9FYA - chains a and B of the 6 polymer chains in the assembly; structure by electron microscopy, 2.64 A resolution.

== Chain a ==
Protein: Glycoprotein G2
Source organism: Sabia virus
Reference sequence: Q90037 (GLYC_SABVB); numbering as in UniProt (aligned over 255-488)
Chain sequence (246 residues; numbered 255 to 500; the number before each row is that of its first residue):
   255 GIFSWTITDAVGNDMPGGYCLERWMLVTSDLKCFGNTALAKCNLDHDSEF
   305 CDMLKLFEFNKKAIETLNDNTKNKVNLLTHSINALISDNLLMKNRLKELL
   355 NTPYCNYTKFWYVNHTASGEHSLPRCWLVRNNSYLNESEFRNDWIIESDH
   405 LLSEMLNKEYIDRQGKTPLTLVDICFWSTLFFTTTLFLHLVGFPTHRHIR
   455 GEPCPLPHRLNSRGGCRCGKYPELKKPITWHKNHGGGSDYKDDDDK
Disordered / not traced: 255-271, 320-327, 413-500
Differences from the reference sequence: expression tag (489-500)
Disulfides: C274-C287, C296-C305, C359-C380
Glycans and other covalent adducts: N-acetylglucosamine (NAG) linked to N360, N368, N385, N390
Ion coordination: Zn2+: H300 (shared with 1 residue of chain b; 1 residue of chain c)
Swiss-Prot annotation at these positions:
  - binding site (Zn(2+)): H450, H452, C458, H462, C470, C472, H488
  - glycosylation (N-linked (GlcNAc...) asparagine): N360, N368, N385, N390
From the paper describing this entry:
  - Zn2+ coordination: H300
  - mutagenesis - H300A: unchanged binding to Arenacept
  - mutagenesis - H300A: decreased expression

== Chain B ==
Protein: Glycoprotein G1
Source organism: Sabia virus
Reference sequence: Q90037 (GLYC_SABVB); numbering as in UniProt (aligned over 59-254)
Chain sequence (196 residues; row label = number of the first residue in the row):
    59 FRIGRSTELQNITFDMLKVFEDHPTSCMVNHSTYYVHENKNATWCLEVSV
   109 TDVTLLMAEHDRQVLNNLSNCVHPAVEHRSRMVGLLEWIFRALKYDFNHD
   159 PTPLCQKQTSTVNETRVQINITEGFGSHGFEDTILQRLGVLFGSRIAFSN
   209 IQDLGKKRFLLIRNSTWKNQCEMNHVNSMHLMLANAGRSSGSRRPL
Disordered / not traced: 209-212, 251-254
Disulfides: C85-C229, C129-C163
Glycans and other covalent adducts: N-acetylglucosamine (NAG) linked to N69, N88, N99, N125, N171, N178; glycan linked to N222
Swiss-Prot annotation at these positions:
  - site: L254 (Cleavage)
  - glycosylation (N-linked (GlcNAc...) asparagine): N69, N88, N99, N125, N171, N178, N222
From the paper describing this entry:
  - mutagenesis - H157M: unchanged expression
  - mutagenesis - H157M: unchanged binding to Arenacept
  - post-translational modification sites: N88

== How chain a and chain B interact ==
Contacting residue pairs (5):
  V329(a) with Q194(B); A205(B); F206(B), hydrophobic
  L331(a) with F206(B), hydrophobic
  H334(a) with Q194(B), hydrogen bond
Interface residues without a listed pair, chain a (4 interface residues in all): N330
Interface residues without a listed pair, chain B (4 interface residues in all): V198

== Overview ==
Chain a and chain B each contribute 4 residues to their interface, with 1 hydrogen bond. The hydrogen-bonded
pair is H334(a)-Q194(B). Covalently linked N-acetylglucosamine: at N360(a), N368(a), N385(a) and N390(a).
Covalently linked N-acetylglucosamine: at N69(B), N88(B), N99(B), N125(B), N171(B) and N178(B). The paper
reports that H300A of chain a reduces expression; Zn2+ coordination by H300(a).
Chain a is Glycoprotein G2 and chain B is Glycoprotein G1, both from Sabia virus; the structure, Structure of
the Sabia Virus spike complex in a closed conformation, was determined by electron microscopy together with
9FYE and 9FYG from the same study.
